6L6L - chains B and C of the 4 polymer chains in the assembly; structure by X-ray diffraction, 2.78 A resolution.

== Chain B ==
Name: Nuclear receptor related 1
Organism: Homo sapiens
UniProtKB: F1D8N6 (F1D8N6_HUMAN); numbering as in UniProt (aligned over 262-346)
Amino-acid sequence (85 residues; row label = number of the first residue in the row):
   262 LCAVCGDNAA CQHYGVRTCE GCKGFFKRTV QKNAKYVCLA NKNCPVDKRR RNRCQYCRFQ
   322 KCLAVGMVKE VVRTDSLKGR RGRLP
Disordered / not traced: 346
Ion coordination: Zn2+ site 1: Cys263, Cys266, Cys280, Cys283; Zn2+ site 2: Cys299, Cys305, Cys315, Cys318
Reported in the primary citation:
  - binding site for the 21-nt DNA strand (chain C): Glu281, Lys284, Arg289, Arg342, Gly343, Arg344
  - self-association interface (contacts with another copy of this molecule): Asn294, Lys296, Val298, Leu300

== Chain C ==
Molecule: 21-nt DNA strand
Organism: Homo sapiens
Sequence (21 nucleotides; each row starts with the number of its first residue):
     1 AAAGGTCAAA CTGTGACCTA T

== Chain B / chain C interface ==
Residue-residue contacts (18; chain B residue first):
  Glu281(B) with DG15(C), sugar contact; DA16(C), base contact; DC17(C), hydrogen bond to the base
  Gly282(B) with DG15(C), phosphate contact
  Lys284(B) with DC17(C), base contact
  Phe286(B) with DT14(C), phosphate contact
  Arg289(B) with DT14(C), salt bridge to the phosphate; DG15(C), hydrogen bond to the base
  Arg312(B) with DG15(C), salt bridge to the phosphate
  Asn313(B) with DT14(C), hydrogen bond to the phosphate; DG15(C), hydrogen bond to the phosphate
  Gln316(B) with DT14(C), hydrogen bond to the phosphate
  Arg319(B) with DG15(C), salt bridge to the phosphate
  Arg342(B) with DT19(C), hydrogen bond to the base; DA20(C), sugar contact
  Gly343(B) with DA20(C), base contact; DT21(C), base contact
  Arg344(B) with DT21(C), hydrogen bond to the base
Interface residues without a listed pair, chain B (13 interface residues in all): Lys293
Interface residues without a listed pair, chain C (9 interface residues in all): DG13, DC18

== Overview ==
13 residues of chain B face 9 of chain C across their interface; the contacts include 7 hydrogen bonds and 3
salt bridges. Polar contacts include Glu281(B)-DC17(C), Arg289(B)-DG15(C) and Arg342(B)-DT19(C). From the
paper: a binding site for the 21-nt DNA strand (chain C) at Glu281(B), Lys284(B) and Arg289(B) among others; a
self-association interface involving Asn294(B), Lys296(B) and Val298(B) among others.
Chain B is Nuclear receptor related 1 and chain C is a 21-nt DNA strand, both from Homo sapiens; the
structure, Structural basis of NR4A2 homodimers binding to selective Nur-responsive elements, was determined
by X-ray diffraction (same publication as 6L6Q).
